5WKI - chains A and D of the 4 polymer chains in the assembly; structure by X-ray diffraction, 2.75 A resolution.

[Chain A]
Protein: T-cell surface glycoprotein CD1b
From: Homo sapiens
UniProt: P29016 (CD1B_HUMAN); residues 2-278 here correspond to UniProt positions 20-296 (UniProt number = residue number + 18)
Sequence (300 residues; each row starts with the number of its first residue):
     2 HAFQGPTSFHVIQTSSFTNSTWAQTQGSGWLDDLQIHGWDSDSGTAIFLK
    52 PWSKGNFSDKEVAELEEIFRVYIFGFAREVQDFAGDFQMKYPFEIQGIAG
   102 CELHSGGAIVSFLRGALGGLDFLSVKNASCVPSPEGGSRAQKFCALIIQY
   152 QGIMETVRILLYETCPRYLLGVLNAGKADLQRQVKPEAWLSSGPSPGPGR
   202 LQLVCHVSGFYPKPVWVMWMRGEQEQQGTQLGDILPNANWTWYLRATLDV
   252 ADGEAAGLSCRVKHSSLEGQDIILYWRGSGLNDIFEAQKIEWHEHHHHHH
Not modelled in the structure: 2-5, 107-108, 197-199, 278-301
Disulfides: Cys102-Cys166, Cys131-Cys145, Cys206-Cys261
Covalent attachments: N-acetylglucosamine (NAG) linked to Asn20; glycan linked to Asn57
Construct notes: expression tag (279-301)
Ligand contacts:
  - tetracosyl octadecanoate (CUY): Val12, Ile13, Gln14, Gly28, Ser29, Gly30, His38, Gly39, Trp40, Ala47, Phe49, Leu66, Phe70, Tyr73, Ile74, Phe77, Ile96, Gln97, Gly98, Ile99, Ala100, Leu114, Arg115, Gly116, Leu124, Phe144
  - D3D ((19S,22R,25R)-22,25,26-trihydroxy-16,22-dioxo-17,21,23-trioxa-22lambda~5~-phosphahexacosan-19-yl (9E)-octadec-9-enoate): Phe10, Val12, Leu66, Ile69, Phe70, Val72, Tyr73, Gly76, Phe77, Glu80, Ala100, Gly101, Leu114, Leu124, Val126, Cys131, Phe144, Ile148, Gly153, Ile154, Met155, Thr157, Val158, Leu161, Leu162, Thr165, Cys166, Tyr169
Curated features (UniProtKB/Swiss-Prot):
  - glycosylation (N-linked (GlcNAc...) asparagine): Asn20, Asn57, Asn128, Asn240
From the paper describing this entry:
  - binding site for D3D: Tyr169

[Chain D]
Protein: T-cell receptor alpha variable 26-1, TRA@ protein
From: Homo sapiens
UniProt: chimeric construct of A0A087WT03, Q6P4G7: residues 1-90 from A0A087WT03 (A0A087WT03_HUMAN) positions 18-107 (UniProt number = residue number + 17); residues 111-204 from Q6P4G7 positions 120-213 (UniProt number = residue number + 9)
Sequence (204 residues; row label = number of the first residue in the row):
     1 DAKTTQPPSMDCAEGRAANLPCNHSTISGNEYVYWYRQIHSQGPQYIIHG
    51 LKNNETNEMASLIITEDRKSSTLILPHATLRDTAVYYCIVRVAYRQKVTF
   101 GTGTKLQVIPNIQNPDPAVYQLRDSKSSDKSVCLFTDFDSQTNVSQSKDS
   151 DVYITDKCVLDMRSMDFKSNSAVAWSNKSDFACANAFNNSIIPEDTFFPS
   201 PESS
Not modelled in the structure: 1-2, 201-204
Disulfides: Cys22-Cys88
Construct notes: conflict Pro8 (Thr25 in A0A087WT03), Cys158 (Thr167 in Q6P4G7); linker (91-110)
Ligand contacts: D3D ((19S,22R,25R)-22,25,26-trihydroxy-16,22-dioxo-17,21,23-trioxa-22lambda~5~-phosphahexacosan-19-yl (9E)-octadec-9-enoate): Tyr32, Arg91, Ala93, Tyr94, Arg95, Gln96
Curated features (UniProtKB/Swiss-Prot):
  - glycosylation (N-linked (GlcNAc...) asparagine): Asn23, Asn54
From the paper describing this entry:
  - binding site for D3D: Tyr32, Arg91, Ala93, Gln96
  - specificity-determining residues: Ala93, Gln96

[Chain A / chain D interface]
Residue-residue contacts - 12 pairs, chain A then chain D:
  Glu65(A) - Tyr94(D)  hydrogen bond
  Glu65(A) - Arg95(D)  salt bridge
  Glu68(A) - Arg95(D)
  Ile69(A) - Tyr94(D)
  Val72(A) - Tyr94(D)
  Gln152(A) - Leu51(D)
  Gln152(A) - Asn53(D)
  Gly153(A) - Tyr32(D)
  Glu156(A) - Gly29(D)
  Thr157(A) - Asn30(D)  hydrogen bond
  Thr157(A) - Ala93(D)
  Ile160(A) - Asn30(D)
The authors on this interface:
  - specific contacts: Gln152(A)-Leu51(D), Gly153(A)-Tyr32(D) (hydrophobic contact), Thr157(A)-Asn30(D) (hydrogen bond), Asn53(D)-Gln152(A)
  - interface residues, chain A: Glu65(A), Glu68(A), Ile69(A), Val72(A)
  - interface residues, chain D: Tyr94(D), Arg95(D)

[Summary]
The interface between chain A and chain D involves 9 residues on one side and 8 on the other; the contacts
include 2 hydrogen bonds and 1 salt bridge. Polar contacts include Glu65(A)-Arg95(D), Glu65(A)-Tyr94(D) and
Thr157(A)-Asn30(D). The paper describes contacts between Gln152(A) and Leu51(D) and Asn53(D) and Gln152(A); a
hydrophobic contact between Gly153(A) and Tyr32(D); a hydrogen bond between Thr157(A) and Asn30(D). From the
paper: a binding site for D3D at Tyr169(A) and Tyr32(D) among others; interface residues Glu65(A), Glu68(A)
and Tyr94(D) among others.
Here chain A is T-cell surface glycoprotein CD1b and chain D is T-cell receptor alpha variable 26-1, TRA@
protein, both from Homo sapiens. Entry 5WKI (Crystal structure of PG90 TCR-CD1b-PG complex) was determined by
X-ray diffraction together with 5WKE, 5WKG, 5WL1 and 5WJO from the same study.
